PDB entry 6XU0 | X-ray diffraction, 1.90 A resolution | chains B and Q of the 6 polymer chains in the assembly

[Chain B]
Molecule: Piwi protein
Organism: Archaeoglobus fulgidus
Notes: fragment: Arhaeoglobus fulgidus Argonaute protein
Reference sequence: A0A101DYI0 (A0A101DYI0_ARCFL); residues 1-427 here = UniProt positions 1-427
Amino-acid sequence (441 residues; each row starts with the number of its first residue; numbers below 1 keep their minus sign (Met-13 is residue -13)):
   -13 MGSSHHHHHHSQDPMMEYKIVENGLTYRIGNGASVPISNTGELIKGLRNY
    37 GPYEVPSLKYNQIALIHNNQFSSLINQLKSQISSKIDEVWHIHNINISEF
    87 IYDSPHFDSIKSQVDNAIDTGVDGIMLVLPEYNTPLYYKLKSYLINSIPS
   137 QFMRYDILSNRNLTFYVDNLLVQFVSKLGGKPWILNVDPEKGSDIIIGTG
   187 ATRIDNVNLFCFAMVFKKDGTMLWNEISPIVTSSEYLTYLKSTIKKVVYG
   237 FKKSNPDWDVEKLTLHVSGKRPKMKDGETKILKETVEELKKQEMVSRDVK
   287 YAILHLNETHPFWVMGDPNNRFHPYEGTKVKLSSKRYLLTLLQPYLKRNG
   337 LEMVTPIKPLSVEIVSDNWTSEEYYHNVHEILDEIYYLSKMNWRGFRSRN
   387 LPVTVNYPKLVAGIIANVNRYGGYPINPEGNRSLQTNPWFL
Disordered / not traced: -13 to 9, 302-309, 330-338
Differences from the reference sequence: initiating methionine (-13); expression tag (-12 to 0)
Metal / ion sites: K+: Ser136, Trp425; Mg2+: Gln159, Leu427 (shared with 2 residues of chain P)
Ligand contacts: 2-(2-methoxyethoxy)ethanol (PG0): Phe298, Tyr311, Val316, Leu324, Thr326

[Chain Q]
Molecule: 14-nt DNA strand
Notes: fragment: oligodeoxyribonucleotide
Sequence (14 nucleotides; each row starts with the number of its first residue):
     1 ATCGTGGCCACGAT
Disordered / not traced: 1-7

[Interface between chain B and chain Q]
Contacting residue pairs - 12 pairs, chain B then chain Q:
  Thr26(B) - DT14(Q)  base contact
  Gly27(B) - DT14(Q)  sugar contact
  Ile30(B) - DT14(Q)  base contact
  Arg147(B) - DC11(Q)  base contact
  Arg147(B) - DG12(Q)  hydrogen bond to the base
  Arg147(B) - DA13(Q)  base contact
  Phe151(B) - DA13(Q)  base contact
  Phe151(B) - DT14(Q)  base contact
  Asp154(B) - DT14(Q)  hydrogen bond to the base
  Asn155(B) - DA13(Q)  base contact
  Asn155(B) - DT14(Q)  hydrogen bond to the base
  Arg383(B) - DT14(Q)  salt bridge to the phosphate
Other interface residues (no listed pair), chain B (10 interface residues in all): Lys31, Phe382

[In short]
10 residues of chain B and 4 residues of chain Q are in contact; the contacts include 3 hydrogen bonds and 1
salt bridge. Polar pairs include Arg147(B)-DG12(Q), Asp154(B)-DT14(Q) and Asn155(B)-DT14(Q). Chain B binds
2-(2-methoxyethoxy)ethanol. Ser136(B) and Trp425(B) coordinate K+. Gln159(B) and Leu427(B) coordinate Mg2+.
Chain B is Piwi protein (Archaeoglobus fulgidus) and chain Q is a 14-nt DNA strand; the structure,
Archaeoglobus fulgidus Argonaute protein with DNA oligoduplex 5'-pATCGTGGCCACGAT, was determined by X-ray
diffraction.
